PDB entry 5XM1 | X-ray diffraction, 3.45 A resolution | chains C and J of the 10 polymer chains in the assembly

Chain C:
Molecule: Histone H2A type 1-B
Organism: Mus musculus
Reference sequence: C0HKE1 (H2A1B_MOUSE); residues 0-129 here correspond to UniProt positions 1-130 (UniProt number = residue number + 1)
Chain sequence (133 residues; numbered -3 to 129; the number before each row is that of its first residue; numbers below 1 keep their minus sign (Gly-3 is residue -3)):
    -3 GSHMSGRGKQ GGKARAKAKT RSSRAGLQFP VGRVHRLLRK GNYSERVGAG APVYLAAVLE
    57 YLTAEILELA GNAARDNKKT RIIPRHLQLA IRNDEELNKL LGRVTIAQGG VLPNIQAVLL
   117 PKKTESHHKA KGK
Unresolved in the structure: -3 to 13, 119-129
Construct notes: expression tag (-3 to -1)

Chain J:
Molecule: 146-nt DNA strand
Organism: Homo sapiens
Sequence (146 nucleotides; each row starts with the number of its first residue):
   147 ATCAATATCC ACCTGCAGAT TCTACCAAAA GTGTATTTGG AAACTGCTCC ATCAAAAGGC
   207 ATGTTCAGCT GAATTCAGCT GAACATGCCT TTTGATGGAG CAGTTTCCAA ATACACTTTT
   267 GGTAGAATCT GCAGGTGGAT ATTGAT

Interface between chain C and chain J:
Pairs across the interface - 15 pairs, chain C then chain J:
  Thr16(C) - DG267(J)  sugar contact
  Arg29(C) - DG268(J)  hydrogen bond to the phosphate
  Arg29(C) - DT269(J)  salt bridge to the phosphate
  Arg42(C) - DT258(J)  hydrogen bond to the sugar
  Arg42(C) - DA259(J)  hydrogen bond to the sugar
  Val43(C) - DT258(J)  phosphate contact
  Val43(C) - DA259(J)  hydrogen bond to the phosphate
  Gly44(C) - DT258(J)  phosphate contact
  Ala45(C) - DT258(J)  hydrogen bond to the phosphate
  Lys75(C) - DC278(J)  phosphate contact
  Lys75(C) - DA279(J)  salt bridge to the phosphate
  Thr76(C) - DG277(J)  phosphate contact
  Thr76(C) - DC278(J)  hydrogen bond to the phosphate
  Arg77(C) - DG277(J)  hydrogen bond to the sugar
  Arg77(C) - DC278(J)  hydrogen bond to the phosphate
Other interface residues (no listed pair), chain C (11 interface residues in all): Pro26, Lys74

Summary:
11 residues of chain C face 8 of chain J across their interface, with 8 hydrogen bonds and 2 salt bridges.
Among the polar pairs are Arg42(C)-DT258(J), Arg42(C)-DA259(J) and Arg77(C)-DG277(J).
Here chain C is Histone H2A type 1-B (Mus musculus) and chain J is a 146-nt DNA strand (Homo sapiens). Entry
5XM1 (The mouse nucleosome structure containing H2A, H2B type3-A, H3mm7, and H4) was determined by X-ray
diffraction, deposited together with 5XM0.
